PDB entry 1FN5 | X-ray diffraction, 1.78 A resolution | chain A

== Chain A ==
Protein: Lysozyme
Source organism: Gallus gallus
Notes: EC 3.2.1.17
UniProtKB: P00698 (LYSC_CHICK); residues 1-129 here correspond to UniProt positions 19-147 (UniProt number = residue number + 18)
Chain sequence (129 residues; each row starts with the number of its first residue):
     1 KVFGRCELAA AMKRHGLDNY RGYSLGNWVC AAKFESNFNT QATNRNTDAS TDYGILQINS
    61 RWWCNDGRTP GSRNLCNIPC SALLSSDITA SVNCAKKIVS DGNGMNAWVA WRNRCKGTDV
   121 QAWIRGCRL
Construct notes: engineered mutation A49 (Gly67 in P00698)
Cystine bridges: C6-C127, C30-C115, C64-C80, C76-C94
UniProt features mapped onto this chain:
  - active site: E35, D52
  - binding site (substrate): D101

== Overview ==
UniProt lists active-site residues E35 and D52 and substrate-binding residue D101.
Chain A is Lysozyme (Gallus gallus); the structure, Hen egg white lysozyme mutant with alanine substituted for
glycine, was determined by X-ray diffraction together with 1FLQ, 1FLU, 1FLW and 1FLY from the same study.
